7VS5 - chains cu and gs of the 369 polymer chains in the assembly; structure by electron microscopy, 3.40 A resolution.

[Chain cu (and gs)]
Molecule: Major capsid protein
Organism: Enterobacteria phage T4
Notes: chain gs of this document is another copy of the same molecule, construct and numbering; everything in this record applies to it too
UniProtKB: P04535 (CAPSH_BPT4); residue numbers follow UniProt; this construct covers 1-521
Chain sequence (521 residues; each row starts with the number of its first residue):
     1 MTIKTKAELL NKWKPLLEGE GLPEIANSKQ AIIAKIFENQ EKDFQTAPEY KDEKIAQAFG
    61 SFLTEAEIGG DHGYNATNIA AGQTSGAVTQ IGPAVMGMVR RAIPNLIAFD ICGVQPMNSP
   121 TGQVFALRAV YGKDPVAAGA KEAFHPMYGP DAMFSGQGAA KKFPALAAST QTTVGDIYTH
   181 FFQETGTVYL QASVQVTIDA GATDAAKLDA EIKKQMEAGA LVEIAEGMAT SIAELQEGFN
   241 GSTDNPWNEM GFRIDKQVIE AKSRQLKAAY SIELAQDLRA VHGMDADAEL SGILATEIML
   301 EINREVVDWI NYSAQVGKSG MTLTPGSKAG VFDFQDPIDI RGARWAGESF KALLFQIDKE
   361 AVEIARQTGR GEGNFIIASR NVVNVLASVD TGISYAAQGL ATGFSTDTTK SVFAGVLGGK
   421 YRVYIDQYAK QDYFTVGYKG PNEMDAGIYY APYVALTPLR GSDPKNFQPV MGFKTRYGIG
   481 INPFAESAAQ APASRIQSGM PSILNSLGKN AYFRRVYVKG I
Unresolved in the structure: 1-65
UniProt features mapped onto this chain:
  - site: Glu65, Ala66 (Cleavage)

[Interface between chain cu and chain gs]
Pairs across the interface (42; chain cu residue first):
  Ala66(cu) with Ala269(gs), hydrogen bond (backbone-backbone)
  Glu67(cu) with Ala269(gs), hydrogen bond (backbone-backbone); Tyr270(gs); Ser271(gs), hydrogen bond (backbone-backbone); Leu274(gs); Leu290(gs)
  Ile68(cu) with Ser271(gs); Leu274(gs)
  Gly69(cu) with Ser271(gs); Leu274(gs)
  Thr77(cu) with Ala81(gs)
  Ala80(cu) with Ala80(gs); Ala81(gs), hydrophobic
  Ala81(cu) with Ala80(gs), hydrophobic; Ala81(gs)
  Ala87(cu) with Leu274(gs), hydrophobic
  Val88(cu) with Leu274(gs), hydrophobic; His282(gs)
  Thr89(cu) with His282(gs), hydrogen bond (backbone-side chain)
  Gln90(cu) with Val281(gs)
  Ile91(cu) with Ala94(gs); Val95(gs), hydrophobic; Val281(gs); His282(gs)
  Val95(cu) with Ile91(gs), hydrophobic
  Ala269(cu) with Ala66(gs); Glu67(gs), hydrogen bond (backbone-backbone)
  Tyr270(cu) with Glu67(gs)
  Ser271(cu) with Glu67(gs), hydrogen bond (backbone-backbone); Ile68(gs); Gly69(gs)
  Leu274(cu) with Glu67(gs); Ile68(gs); Gly69(gs); Val88(gs), hydrophobic
  Leu278(cu) with Val88(gs), hydrophobic
  Val281(cu) with Gln90(gs); Ile91(gs)
  His282(cu) with Val88(gs); Thr89(gs), hydrogen bond (side chain-backbone); Ile91(gs)
  Leu290(cu) with Glu67(gs)
Interface residues without a listed pair, chain cu (23 interface residues in all): Ala94, Asp277
Interface residues without a listed pair, chain gs (27 interface residues in all): Gly70, Thr77, Gln83, Ala87, Ala268, Asp277, Leu278, Ala286

[In short]
23 residues of chain cu and 27 residues of chain gs are in contact; the contacts include 7 hydrogen bonds.
Among the polar pairs are Thr89(cu)-His282(gs), Ala66(cu)-Ala269(gs) and Glu67(cu)-Ala269(gs).
Both chains are Major capsid protein (Enterobacteria phage T4). Entry 7VS5 (The expanded head structure of
phage T4) was determined by electron microscopy (same publication as 7VRT).
